Entry 6O7H (electron microscopy, 2.90 A resolution); this record covers chains G and F of the 9 polymer chains in the assembly.

== Chain G ==
Molecule: 38-nt RNA strand
Sequence (38 nucleotides; numbered -8 to 29; the number before each row is that of its first residue; numbers below 1 keep their minus sign (G-8 is residue -8)):
    -8 GUGGAAAGGCGGGCAGAGGCGGUUUGCGUAUUGGGCGC
Not modelled in the structure: 19-29

== Chain F ==
Protein: Csm5
Source organism: Thermococcus onnurineus (strain NA1)
Sequence (378 residues; numbered 1 to 403; 25 numbers in that range are skipped by the numbering (no residue carries them; nothing is unmodelled there); the number before each row is that of its first residue; X marks 93 residues of unknown identity (built as UNK)):
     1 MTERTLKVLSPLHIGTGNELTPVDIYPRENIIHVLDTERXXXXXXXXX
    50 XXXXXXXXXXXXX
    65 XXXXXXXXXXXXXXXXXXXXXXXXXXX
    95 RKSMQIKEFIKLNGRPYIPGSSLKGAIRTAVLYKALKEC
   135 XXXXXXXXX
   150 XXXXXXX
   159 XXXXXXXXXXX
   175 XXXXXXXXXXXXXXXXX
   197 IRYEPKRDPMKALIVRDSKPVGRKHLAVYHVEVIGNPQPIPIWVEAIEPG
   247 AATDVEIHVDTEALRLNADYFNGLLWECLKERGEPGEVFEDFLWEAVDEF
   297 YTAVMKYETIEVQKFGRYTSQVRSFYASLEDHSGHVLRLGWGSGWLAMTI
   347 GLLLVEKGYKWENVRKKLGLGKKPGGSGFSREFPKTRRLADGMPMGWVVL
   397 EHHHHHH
Not modelled in the structure: 312-315, 370-376, 398-403

== Chain G / chain F interface ==
Contacting residue pairs (58; chain G residue first):
  A8(G) - Pro201(F)  hydrogen bond to the sugar
  A8(G) - Lys202(F)  sugar contact
  A8(G) - Lys207(F)  phosphate contact
  G9(G) - Arg122(F)  hydrogen bond to the sugar
  G9(G) - Tyr199(F)  hydrogen bond to the sugar
  G9(G) - Pro201(F)  sugar contact
  G9(G) - Asp204(F)  sugar contact
  G9(G) - Lys207(F)  phosphate contact
  G10(G) - Lys118(F)  phosphate contact
  G10(G) - Arg122(F)  salt bridge to the phosphate
  C11(G) - Ser115(F)  sugar contact
  C11(G) - Ser116(F)  hydrogen bond to the sugar
  C11(G) - Gly119(F)  phosphate contact
  C11(G) - Ala120(F)  base contact
  C11(G) - Arg122(F)  phosphate contact
  C11(G) - Thr123(F)  base contact
  C11(G) - Arg334(F)  base contact
  C11(G) - Ala343(F)  hydrogen bond to the base
  C11(G) - Met344(F)  hydrogen bond to the base
  G12(G) - Gly15(F)  sugar contact
  G12(G) - Thr16(F)  base contact
  G12(G) - Gly17(F)  base contact
  G12(G) - Ser115(F)  hydrogen bond to the phosphate
  G12(G) - Ser116(F)  phosphate contact
  G13(G) - His13(F)  phosphate contact
  G13(G) - Ile14(F)  phosphate contact
  G13(G) - Gly15(F)  hydrogen bond to the phosphate
  G13(G) - Gly336(F)  sugar contact
  G13(G) - Trp337(F)  hydrogen bond to the phosphate
  G13(G) - Met344(F)  sugar contact
  U14(G) - Gly336(F)  phosphate contact
  U14(G) - Trp337(F)  phosphate contact
  U14(G) - Gly338(F)  phosphate contact
  U14(G) - Ser339(F)  phosphate contact
  U14(G) - Gly340(F)  sugar contact
  U14(G) - Trp341(F)  phosphate contact
  U14(G) - Arg384(F)  salt bridge to the phosphate
  U15(G) - Gly340(F)  phosphate contact
  U15(G) - Trp341(F)  hydrogen bond to the phosphate
  U15(G) - Leu366(F)  sugar contact
  U15(G) - Gly367(F)  hydrogen bond to the sugar
  U15(G) - Glu378(F)  phosphate contact
  U15(G) - Phe379(F)  sugar contact
  U15(G) - Arg384(F)  salt bridge to the phosphate
  U16(G) - Ile236(F)  base contact
  U16(G) - Gly367(F)  sugar contact
  U16(G) - Lys368(F)  hydrogen bond to the sugar
  U16(G) - Arg377(F)  phosphate contact
  U16(G) - Glu378(F)  phosphate contact
  U16(G) - Phe379(F)  phosphate contact
  U16(G) - Lys381(F)  phosphate contact
  U16(G) - Thr382(F)  hydrogen bond to the phosphate
  G17(G) - Asn232(F)  base contact
  G17(G) - Gln234(F)  base contact
  G17(G) - Ile236(F)  base contact
  G17(G) - Lys369(F)  phosphate contact
  G17(G) - Lys381(F)  salt bridge to the phosphate
  C18(G) - Lys369(F)  phosphate contact
Interface residues without a listed pair, chain F (43 interface residues in all): Pro113, Met206, Tyr297, Leu335

== Overview ==
11 residues of chain G face 43 of chain F across their interface; the contacts include 13 hydrogen bonds and 4
salt bridges. Polar contacts include C11(G)-Ala343(F), C11(G)-Met344(F) and A8(G)-Pro201(F).
Here chain G is a 38-nt RNA strand and chain F is Csm5 (Thermococcus onnurineus (strain NA1)). Entry 6O7H
(Cryo-EM structure of Csm-crRNA-target RNA ternary complex in complex with cA4 in type III-A CRISPR-Cas
system) was determined by electron microscopy, deposited together with 6O73, 6O74, 6O75, 6O78, 6O79, 6O7B and
3 further entries.
